PDB entry 5S4S | X-ray diffraction, 2.35 A resolution | chains B and E of the 6 polymer chains in the assembly

== Chain B ==
Protein: Tubulin beta-2B chain
Source organism: Bos taurus
Reference sequence: Q6B856 (TBB2B_BOVIN); the author numbering skips numbers that UniProt does not, so the offset changes along the chain: 1-42 = UniProt 1-42; 45-360 = UniProt 43-358; 369-455 = UniProt 359-445
Amino-acid sequence (445 residues; row label = number of the first residue in the row; note: 10 numbers in that range are skipped by the numbering (no residue carries them; nothing is unmodelled there)):
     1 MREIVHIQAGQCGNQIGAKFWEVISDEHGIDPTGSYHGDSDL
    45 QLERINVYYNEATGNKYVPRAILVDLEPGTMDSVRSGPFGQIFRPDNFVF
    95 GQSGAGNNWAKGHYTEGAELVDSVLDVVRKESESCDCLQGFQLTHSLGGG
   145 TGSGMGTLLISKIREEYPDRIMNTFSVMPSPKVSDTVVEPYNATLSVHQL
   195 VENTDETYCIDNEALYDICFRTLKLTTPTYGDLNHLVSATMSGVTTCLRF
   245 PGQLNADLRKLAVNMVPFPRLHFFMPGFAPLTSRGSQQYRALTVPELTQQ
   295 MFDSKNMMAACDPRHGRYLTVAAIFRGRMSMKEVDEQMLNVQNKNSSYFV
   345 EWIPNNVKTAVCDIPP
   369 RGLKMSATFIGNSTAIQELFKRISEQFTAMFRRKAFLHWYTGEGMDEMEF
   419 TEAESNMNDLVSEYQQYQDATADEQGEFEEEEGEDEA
Disordered / not traced: 276-281, 438-455
Metal / ion sites: Mg2+: Gln11 (together with GDP); Ca2+ near Glu113 (its only coordinating residue here)
Residues lining bound ligands:
  - GDP (guanosine-5'-diphosphate): Ala9, Gly10, Gln11, Cys12, Gln15, Ala99, Asn101, Ser140, Gly142, Gly143, Gly144, Thr145, Gly146, Val171, Pro173, Val177, Asp179, Glu183, Asn206, Leu209, Tyr224, Leu227, Asn228
  - K0M (3-methyl-N-(1-methyl-1H-pyrazol-3-yl)-1,2-oxazole-5-carboxamide), molecule 1: Tyr52, Gln136, Asn167, Phe169, Glu200, Tyr202, Val238, Thr239, Cys241, Leu242, Leu252, Leu255, Met259, Ala316, Ile318, Ile378
  - K0M, molecule 2: Cys241, Gln247, Leu248, Asn249, Ala250, Lys254, Leu255, Asn258, Met259, Thr314, Val315, Ala316, Asn350, Lys352
Swiss-Prot annotation at these positions:
  - motif: Met1 to Ile4 (MREI motif)
  - binding site (GTP): Gln11, Glu71, Ser140, Gly144, Thr145, Gly146, Asn206, Asn228
  - binding site (Mg(2+)): Glu71
  - modified residue: Ser40 (Phosphoserine), Thr57 (Phosphothreonine), Lys60 (N6-acetyllysine), Ser174 (Phosphoserine), Thr287 (Phosphothreonine), Thr292 (Phosphothreonine), Arg320 (Omega-N-methylarginine), Glu448 (5-glutamyl polyglutamate)
  - cross-link (Glycyl lysine isopeptide (Lys-Gly)): Lys60 (interchain with G-Cter in ubiquitin), Lys326 (interchain with G-Cter in ubiquitin)

== Chain E ==
Protein: Stathmin-4
Source organism: Rattus norvegicus
Reference sequence: P63043 (STMN4_RAT); residues 5-145 here correspond to UniProt positions 49-189 (UniProt number = residue number + 44)
Amino-acid sequence (143 residues; numbered 3 to 145; the number before each row is that of its first residue):
     3 MADMEVIELNKCTSGQSFEVILKPPSFDGVPEFNASLPRRRDPSLEEIQK
    53 KLEAAEERRKYQEAELLKHLAEKREHEREVIQKAIEENNNFIKMAKEKLA
   103 QKMESNKENREAHLAAMLERLQEKDKHAEEVRKNKELKEEASR
Disordered / not traced: 3-5, 29-46, 144-145
Sequence notes: initiating methionine (3); expression tag (4)
Swiss-Prot annotation at these positions:
  - modified residue: Ser46 (Phosphoserine)

== Chain B / chain E interface ==
Contacting residue pairs (22; chain B residue first):
  His107(B) - Lys75(E)  hydrogen bond
  Tyr108(B) - His78(E)  hydrogen bond
  Tyr108(B) - Val82(E)  hydrophobic
  Tyr108(B) - Ile83(E)
  Leu152(B) - Glu79(E)
  Ser155(B) - Lys75(E)
  Ser155(B) - Arg76(E)  hydrogen bond
  Lys156(B) - Arg76(E)
  Lys156(B) - Glu79(E)  salt bridge
  Arg158(B) - Leu68(E)
  Glu159(B) - Leu72(E)
  Glu159(B) - Arg76(E)  salt bridge
  Pro162(B) - Glu65(E)
  Gln193(B) - Lys75(E)
  Glu196(B) - His71(E)  salt bridge
  Thr409(B) - Glu89(E)
  Glu411(B) - Val82(E)
  Glu411(B) - Ala86(E)
  Gly412(B) - Val82(E)
  Gly412(B) - Lys85(E)
  Gly412(B) - Ala86(E)
  Glu417(B) - His78(E)  salt bridge
Interface residues without a listed pair, chain B (17 interface residues in all): Thr109, Gly410, Met413
Interface residues without a listed pair, chain E (14 interface residues in all): Leu69

== Overview ==
17 residues of chain B and 14 residues of chain E are in contact; the contacts include 3 hydrogen bonds and 4
salt bridges. Polar contacts include Lys156(B)-Glu79(E), Glu159(B)-Arg76(E) and Glu196(B)-His71(E). Chain B
binds compound K0M and GDP.
Here chain B is Tubulin beta-2B chain (Bos taurus) and chain E is Stathmin-4 (Rattus norvegicus). Entry 5S4S
(Tubulin-Z240297434-complex) was determined by X-ray diffraction, deposited together with 5S4L, 5S4M, 5S4N,
5S4O, 5S4P, 5S4Q and 52 further entries.
